1A5K - chains A and C of the 3 polymer chains in the assembly; structure by X-ray diffraction, 2.20 A resolution.

# Chain A
Molecule: Urease (gamma subunit)
Organism: Klebsiella aerogenes
Notes: EC 3.5.1.5; engineered mutation(s): K217E
UniProt: P18316 (URE3_KLEAE); numbering as in UniProt (aligned over 1-100)
Chain sequence (100 residues; numbered 1 to 100; the number before each row is that of its first residue):
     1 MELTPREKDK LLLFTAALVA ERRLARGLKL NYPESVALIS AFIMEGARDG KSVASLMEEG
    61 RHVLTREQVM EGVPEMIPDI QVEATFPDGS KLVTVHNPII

# Chain C
Molecule: Urease (alpha subunit)
Organism: Klebsiella aerogenes
Notes: EC 3.5.1.5
UniProt: P18314 (URE1_KLEAE); residues 2-567 here = UniProt positions 2-567
Chain sequence (566 residues; row label = number of the first residue in the row):
     2 SNISRQAYAD MFGPTVGDKV RLADTELWIE VEDDLTTYGE EVKFGGGKVI RDGMGQGQML
    62 AADCVDLVLT NALIVDHWGI VKADIGVKDG RIFAIGKAGN PDIQPNVTIP IGAATEVIAA
   122 EGKIVTAGGI DTHIHWICPQ QAEEALVSGV TTMVGGGTGP AAGTHATTCT PGPWYISRML
   182 QAADSLPVNI GLLGKGNVSQ PDALREQVAA GVIGLEIHED WGATPAAIDC ALTVADEMDI
   242 QVALHSDTLN ESGFVEDTLA AIGGRTIHTF HTEGAGGGHA PDIITACAHP NILPSSTNPT
   302 LPYTLNTIDE HLDMLMVCHH LDPDIAEDVA FAESRIRRET IAAEDVLHDL GAFSLTSSDS
   362 QAMGRVGEVI LRTWQVAHRM KVQRGALAEE TGDNDNFRVK RYIAKYTINP ALTHGIAHEV
   422 GSIEVGKLAD LVVWSPAFFG VKPATVIKGG MIAIAPMGDI NASIPTPQPV HYRPMFGALG
   482 SARHHCRLTF LSQAAAANGV AERLNLRSAI AVVKGCRTVQ KADMVHNSLQ PNITVDAQTY
   542 EVRVDGELIT SEPADVLPMA QRYFLF
Construct notes: engineered mutation Glu-217 (Lys in P18314)

# Chain A / chain C interface
Residue-residue contacts (42; chain A residue first):
  Arg-6(A) / Asn-462(C)
  Asp-9(A) / Pro-470(C)
  Asp-9(A) / His-472(C)  salt bridge
  Asp-9(A) / Arg-474(C)  salt bridge
  Lys-10(A) / Asp-460(C)  salt bridge
  Lys-10(A) / Gln-469(C)
  Lys-10(A) / Pro-470(C)
  Leu-12(A) / His-472(C)
  Leu-13(A) / Gln-469(C)
  Val-19(A) / Phe-567(C)  hydrophobic
  Arg-23(A) / Leu-566(C)  hydrogen bond (side chain-backbone)
  Arg-23(A) / Phe-567(C)
  Asn-31(A) / Gln-562(C)  hydrogen bond (side chain-backbone)
  Asn-31(A) / Arg-563(C)
  Asn-31(A) / Phe-565(C)  hydrogen bond (side chain-backbone)
  Tyr-32(A) / Phe-439(C)
  Tyr-32(A) / Arg-563(C)  hydrogen bond (backbone-backbone)
  Pro-33(A) / Arg-563(C)
  Pro-33(A) / Tyr-564(C)
  Pro-33(A) / Phe-565(C)
  Pro-33(A) / Leu-566(C)
  Glu-34(A) / Leu-566(C)
  Val-36(A) / Gln-469(C)
  Ser-40(A) / Gln-469(C)
  Met-70(A) / Gln-562(C)
  Met-70(A) / Arg-563(C)
  Glu-71(A) / Arg-563(C)  hydrogen bond (backbone-side chain)
  Met-76(A) / Phe-439(C)  hydrophobic
  Met-76(A) / Arg-563(C)
  Met-76(A) / Tyr-564(C)  hydrophobic
  Gln-81(A) / Ile-465(C)
  Gln-81(A) / Thr-467(C)  hydrogen bond
  Gln-81(A) / Pro-468(C)
  Gln-81(A) / Gln-469(C)  hydrogen bond (backbone-backbone)
  Val-82(A) / Gln-469(C)
  Glu-83(A) / Asp-460(C)
  Glu-83(A) / Asn-462(C)
  Glu-83(A) / Ala-463(C)
  Glu-83(A) / Ser-464(C)  hydrogen bond
  Leu-92(A) / Ser-464(C)
  Leu-92(A) / Ile-465(C)  hydrophobic
  Leu-92(A) / Pro-468(C)  hydrophobic
Other interface residues (no listed pair), chain A (22 interface residues in all): Ala-16, Val-73
Other interface residues (no listed pair), chain C (19 interface residues in all): Ala-438

# Overview
22 residues of chain A and 19 residues of chain C are in contact, with 8 hydrogen bonds and 3 salt bridges.
Polar pairs include Asp-9(A)/His-472(C), Asp-9(A)/Arg-474(C) and Lys-10(A)/Asp-460(C).
Chain A is Urease (gamma subunit) and chain C is Urease (alpha subunit), both from Klebsiella aerogenes; the
structure, K217E variant of klebsiella aerogenes urease, was determined by X-ray diffraction together with
1A5L, 1A5M, 1A5N and 1A5O from the same study.
